6S8B - chains C and U of the 35 polymer chains in the assembly; structure by electron microscopy, 2.41 A resolution.

[Chain C]
Molecule: CRISPR-associated protein, Cmr5 family
Organism: Sulfolobus islandicus (strain REY15A)
UniProt: F0NDX5 (F0NDX5_SULIR); numbering as in UniProt (aligned over 1-155)
Chain sequence (155 residues; numbered 1 to 155; the number before each row is that of its first residue):
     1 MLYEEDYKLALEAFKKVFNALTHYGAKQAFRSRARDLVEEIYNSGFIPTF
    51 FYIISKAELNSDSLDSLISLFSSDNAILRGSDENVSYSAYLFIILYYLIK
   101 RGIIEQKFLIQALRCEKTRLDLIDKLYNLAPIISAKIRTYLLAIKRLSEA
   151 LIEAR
Unresolved in the structure: 1

[Chain U]
Molecule: Cognate target RNA
Organism: Sulfolobus islandicus REY15A
Sequence (46 nucleotides; each row starts with the number of its first residue):
     1 UGUUAAGUCUGGUUUCCCUCCAGGGUAUCUAAGCUUUGAAAAAAAA
Unresolved in the structure: 1, 46

[Interface between chain C and chain U]
Pairs across the interface (17; chain C residue first):
  Ala29(C) - U14(U)  phosphate contact
  Arg31(C) - C16(U)  salt bridge to the phosphate
  Ser32(C) - U15(U)  phosphate contact
  Arg33(C) - U14(U)  salt bridge to the phosphate
  Arg35(C) - C16(U)  salt bridge to the phosphate
  Arg35(C) - C17(U)  salt bridge to the phosphate
  Asp36(C) - C17(U)  base contact
  Lys56(C) - G12(U)  sugar contact
  Lys56(C) - U13(U)  salt bridge to the phosphate
  Glu83(C) - U13(U)  hydrogen bond to the sugar
  Glu83(C) - U14(U)  phosphate contact
  Lys145(C) - C17(U)  hydrogen bond to the sugar
  Arg146(C) - C18(U)  salt bridge to the phosphate
  Glu149(C) - C17(U)  hydrogen bond to the sugar
  Ala154(C) - C16(U)  phosphate contact
  Arg155(C) - U14(U)  hydrogen bond to the phosphate
  Arg155(C) - U15(U)  salt bridge to the phosphate
Also at the interface, not in a pair above, chain C (14 interface residues in all): Gln28

[In short]
14 residues of chain C face 7 of chain U across their interface, with 4 hydrogen bonds and 7 salt bridges.
Among the polar pairs are Glu83(C)-U13(U), Lys145(C)-C17(U) and Glu149(C)-C17(U).
Chain C is CRISPR-associated protein, Cmr5 family (Sulfolobus islandicus (strain REY15A)) and chain U is
Cognate target RNA (Sulfolobus islandicus REY15A); the structure, Cryo-EM structure of the Type III-B Cmr-beta
bound to cognate target RNA and AMPPnP, state 1, was determined by electron microscopy, deposited together
with 6S6B, 6S8E, 6S91, 6SH8, 6SHB and 6SIC.
